8FNL - chains A and C of the 12 polymer chains in the assembly; structure by electron microscopy, 2.80 A resolution.

== Chain A (and C) ==
Name: Lamina-associated polypeptide 2, isoform alpha, Integrase chimera
From: Homo sapiens
Notes: EC 2.7.7.-, 3.1.-.-; chain C of this document is another copy of the same molecule, construct and numbering; everything in this record applies to it too
UniProt: chimeric construct of P42166, P12497: residues -53 to -3 from P42166 (LAP2A_HUMAN) positions 50-100 (UniProt number = residue number + 103); residues 1-288 from P12497 positions 1148-1435 (UniProt number = residue number + 1147)
Sequence (364 residues; numbered -75 to 288; the number before each row is that of its first residue; numbers below 1 keep their minus sign (Gly-75 is residue -75)):
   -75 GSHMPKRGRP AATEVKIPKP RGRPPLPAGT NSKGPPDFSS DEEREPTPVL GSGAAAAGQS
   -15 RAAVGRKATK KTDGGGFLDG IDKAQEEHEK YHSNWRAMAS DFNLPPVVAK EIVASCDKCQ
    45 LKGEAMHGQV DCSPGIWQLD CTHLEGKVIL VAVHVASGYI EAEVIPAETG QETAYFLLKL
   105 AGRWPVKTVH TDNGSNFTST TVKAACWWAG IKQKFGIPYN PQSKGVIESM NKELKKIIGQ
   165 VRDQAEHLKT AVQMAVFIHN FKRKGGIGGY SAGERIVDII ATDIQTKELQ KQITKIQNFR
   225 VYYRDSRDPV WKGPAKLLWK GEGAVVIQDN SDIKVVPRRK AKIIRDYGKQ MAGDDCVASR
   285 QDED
Unresolved in the structure: -75 to 0, 229-235, 269-288 (chain C: -75 to 211, 278-288)
Differences from the reference sequence: expression tag (-75 to -54); conflict Gln-17 (Arg86 in P42166); linker (-2 to 0); engineered mutation Lys138 (Glu1285 in P12497), Lys148 (Gln1295 in P12497)
Ion coordination: Zn2+: His12, His16, Cys40, Cys43; Mg2+ site 1: Asp64, Asp116 (together with Dolutegravir); Mg2+ site 2: Asp64, Glu152 (together with Dolutegravir)
Ligand contacts: Dolutegravir (DLU; (4R,12aS)-N-(2,4-difluorobenzyl)-7-hydroxy-4-methyl-6,8-dioxo-3,4,6,8,12,12a-hexahydro-2H-pyrido[1',2':4,5]pyrazino[2,1-b][1,3]oxazine-9-carboxamide): Asp64, Cys65, Asp116, Asn117, Gly118, Tyr143, Pro145, Gln146, Glu152
UniProt features mapped onto this chain:
  - modified residue: Thr-46 (Phosphothreonine), Ser-44 (Phosphoserine), Ser-37 (Phosphoserine), Ser-36 (Phosphoserine), Thr-29 (Phosphothreonine), Ser-24 (Phosphoserine), Arg-15 (Omega-N-methylarginine)
  - zinc finger: Asp3 to Gln44 (Integrase-type)
  - DNA-binding region: Phe223 to Asp270 (Integrase-type)
  - binding site (Zn(2+)): His12, His16, Cys40, Cys43
  - binding site (Mg(2+)): Asp64, Asp116, Glu152
What the authors report for this chain:
  - mutagenesis - E138K/G140A/Q148K (1.0 kcal/mol): decreased binding to Dolutegravir (from molecular simulation)
  - mutagenesis - E138K/G140A/Q148K (1.0 kcal/mol): decreased binding to DTG (from molecular simulation)
  - catalytic residues: Glu152 (citing earlier work)
  - mutagenesis - G140A (3- to 5-fold), G140S (3- to 5-fold), Q148K (5- to 10-fold): decreased catalytic activity
  - mutagenesis - E138K: unchanged catalytic activity
  - mutagenesis - Q148K: decreased growth

== How chain A and chain C interact ==
Contacting residue pairs (59):
  Glu48(A) - Arg231(C)  salt bridge
  Met50(A) - Arg231(C)
  Gln53(A) - Arg228(C)
  Gln53(A) - Asp229(C)  hydrogen bond (side chain-backbone)
  Gln53(A) - Ser230(C)
  Gln53(A) - Asp232(C)  hydrogen bond (side chain-backbone)
  Gln53(A) - Lys264(C)  hydrogen bond
  Val54(A) - Arg228(C)
  Asp55(A) - Arg263(C)
  Cys56(A) - Trp235(C)  hydrophobic
  Cys56(A) - Arg263(C)  hydrogen bond (backbone-backbone)
  Cys56(A) - Lys264(C)
  Cys56(A) - Ala265(C)
  Cys56(A) - Lys266(C)
  Pro58(A) - Arg262(C)
  Ala80(A) - Lys266(C)
  Ile191(A) - Tyr226(C)  hydrogen bond (backbone-side chain)
  Ile191(A) - Ile268(C)  hydrophobic
  Gly192(A) - Asp270(C)
  Tyr194(A) - Asp270(C)
  Tyr194(A) - Tyr271(C)  hydrogen bond (side chain-backbone)
  Asp202(A) - Ile268(C)
  Asp202(A) - Arg269(C)  hydrogen bond (side chain-backbone)
  Asp202(A) - Asp270(C)  hydrogen bond (side chain-backbone)
  Asp202(A) - Tyr271(C)
  Ile203(A) - Ile268(C)  hydrophobic
  Ala205(A) - Tyr271(C)
  Thr206(A) - Phe223(C)
  Thr206(A) - Ile267(C)
  Thr206(A) - Ile268(C)
  Thr206(A) - Arg269(C)
  Asp207(A) - Lys244(C)  salt bridge
  Asp207(A) - Arg262(C)  salt bridge
  Gln209(A) - Phe223(C)
  Gln209(A) - Tyr271(C)
  Thr210(A) - Phe223(C)
  Thr210(A) - Leu241(C)
  Thr210(A) - Lys244(C)  hydrogen bond
  Leu213(A) - Gln216(C)
  Leu213(A) - Lys219(C)
  Leu213(A) - Ile220(C)  hydrophobic
  Gln214(A) - Trp243(C)
  Gln214(A) - Lys244(C)  hydrogen bond (side chain-backbone)
  Gln216(A) - Gln216(C)
  Ile217(A) - Gln216(C)
  Ile217(A) - Ile217(C)  hydrophobic
  Ile220(A) - Leu213(C)  hydrophobic
  Leu242(A) - Trp243(C)
  Trp243(A) - Gln221(C)
  Trp243(A) - Leu242(C)
  Trp243(A) - Ile257(C)  hydrophobic
  Glu246(A) - Gln252(C)  hydrogen bond
  Ala248(A) - Ile257(C)  hydrophobic
  Val250(A) - Val250(C)  hydrophobic
  Ile257(A) - Trp243(C)  hydrophobic
  Ile257(A) - Ala248(C)  hydrophobic
  Ile257(A) - Val259(C)  hydrophobic
  Val259(A) - Ile257(C)  hydrophobic
  Val259(A) - Val259(C)  hydrophobic
Other interface residues (no listed pair), chain A (34 interface residues in all): Ser57, Val79, Gln221, Gly245
Other interface residues (no listed pair), chain C (34 interface residues in all): Pro233

== In short ==
The chain A/chain C interface involves 34 residues from each chain; the contacts include 11 hydrogen bonds and
3 salt bridges. Among the polar pairs are Glu48(A)-Arg231(C), Asp207(A)-Lys244(C) and Asp207(A)-Arg262(C). The
paper reports the catalytic residue Glu152(A); G140A, G140S and Q148K of chain A reduce catalytic activity; 5
substitutions were tested in all.
Both chains are Lamina-associated polypeptide 2, isoform alpha, Integrase chimera (Homo sapiens). Entry 8FNL
(Structure of E138K/Q148K HIV-1 intasome with Dolutegravir bound) was determined by electron microscopy
together with 8FND, 8FNG, 8FNH, 8FNJ, 8FNM, 8FNO, 8FNP and 8FNQ from the same study.
